PDB entry 8HR0 | X-ray diffraction, 3.34 A resolution | chains B and C of the 4 polymer chains in the assembly

== Chain B ==
Name: Protein transport protein Sec24A
Source organism: Homo sapiens
Reference sequence: O95486 (SC24A_HUMAN); numbering as in UniProt (aligned over 343-1093)
Sequence (751 residues; each row starts with the number of its first residue):
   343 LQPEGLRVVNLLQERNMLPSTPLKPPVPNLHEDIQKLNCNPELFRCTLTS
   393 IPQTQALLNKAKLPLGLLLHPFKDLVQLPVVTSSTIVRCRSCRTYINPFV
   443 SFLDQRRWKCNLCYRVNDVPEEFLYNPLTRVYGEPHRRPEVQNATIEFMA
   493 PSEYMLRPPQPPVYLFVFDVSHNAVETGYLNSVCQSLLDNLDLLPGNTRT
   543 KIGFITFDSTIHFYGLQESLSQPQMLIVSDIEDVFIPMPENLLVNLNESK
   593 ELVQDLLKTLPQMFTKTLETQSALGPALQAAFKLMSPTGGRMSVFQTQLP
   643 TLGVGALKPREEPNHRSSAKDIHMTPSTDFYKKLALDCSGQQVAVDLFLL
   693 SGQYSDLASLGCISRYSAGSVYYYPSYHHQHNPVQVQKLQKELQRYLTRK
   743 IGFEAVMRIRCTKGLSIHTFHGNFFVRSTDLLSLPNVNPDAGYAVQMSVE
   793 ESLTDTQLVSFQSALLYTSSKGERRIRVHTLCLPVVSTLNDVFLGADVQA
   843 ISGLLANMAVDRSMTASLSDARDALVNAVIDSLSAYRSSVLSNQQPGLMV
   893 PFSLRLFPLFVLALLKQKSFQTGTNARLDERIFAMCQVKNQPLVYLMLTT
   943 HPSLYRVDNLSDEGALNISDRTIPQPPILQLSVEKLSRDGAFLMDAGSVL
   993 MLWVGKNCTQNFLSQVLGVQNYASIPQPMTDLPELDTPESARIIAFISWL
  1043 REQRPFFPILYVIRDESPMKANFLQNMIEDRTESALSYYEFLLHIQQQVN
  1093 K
Unresolved in the structure: 343-345, 465-475, 663-665, 883-887
Metal / ion sites: Zn2+: C431, C452, C455
Curated features (UniProtKB/Swiss-Prot):
  - region: C431 to C455 (Zinc finger-like)
  - binding site (Zn(2+)): C431, C434, C452, C455
  - mutagenesis: R541 (R541A: Decreased ability to interact with and package the SNARE SEC22B cargo into COPII vesicles. Has no effect on other cargos packaging)

== Chain C ==
Name: Vesicle-trafficking protein SEC22b
Source organism: Homo sapiens
Reference sequence: O75396 (SC22B_HUMAN); residue numbers follow UniProt; this construct covers 1-199
Sequence (199 residues; each row starts with the number of its first residue):
     1 MVLLTMIARVADGLPLAASMQEDEQSGRDLQQYQSQAKQLFRKLNEQSPT
    51 RCTLEAGAMTFHYIIEQGVCYLVLCEAAFPKKLAFAYLEDLHSEFDEQHG
   101 KKVPTVSRPYSFIEFDTFIQKTKKLYIDSRARRNLGSINTELQDVQRIMV
   151 ANIEEVLQRGEALSALDSKANNLSSLSKKYRQDAKYLNMRSTYAKLAAV
Unresolved in the structure: 24-28, 131-147, 158-199
Curated features (UniProtKB/Swiss-Prot):
  - modified residue: K38 (N6-acetyllysine), S137 (Phosphoserine), T140 (Phosphothreonine), S164 (Phosphoserine), S168 (Phosphoserine), S174 (Phosphoserine), S177 (Phosphoserine)

== Interface between chain B and chain C ==
Contacting residue pairs (16; chain B residue first):
  P493(B) - P109(C)
  S494(B) - P15(C)
  S494(B) - P109(C)
  M497(B) - Y110(C)  hydrophobic
  L498(B) - Q34(C)  hydrogen bond (backbone-side chain)
  P500(B) - A18(C)  hydrophobic
  P500(B) - M20(C)
  P500(B) - Y110(C)  hydrophobic
  P501(B) - Y110(C)
  N539(B) - E114(C)
  T540(B) - E114(C)  hydrogen bond
  R541(B) - I113(C)
  R541(B) - D116(C)  salt bridge
  S628(B) - D23(C)  hydrogen bond
  P629(B) - E22(C)
  G814(B) - I113(C)
Interface residues without a listed pair, chain B (16 interface residues in all): A492, R499, K543, K813
Interface residues without a listed pair, chain C (14 interface residues in all): L14, Q21, T117

== Summary ==
The interface between chain B and chain C involves 16 residues on one side and 14 on the other; the contacts
include 3 hydrogen bonds and 1 salt bridge. Polar contacts include R541(B)-D116(C), L498(B)-Q34(C) and
T540(B)-E114(C).
Chain B is Protein transport protein Sec24A and chain C is Vesicle-trafficking protein SEC22b, both from Homo
sapiens; the structure, The complex structure of COPII coat with HCoV-OC43 DD sorting motif, was determined by
X-ray diffraction (same publication as 8HQT, 8HQV, 8HQW and 8HQX).
